PDB entry 8VZN | electron microscopy, 2.77 A resolution | chains B and C of the 3 polymer chains in the assembly

== Chain B ==
Protein: Fab FLV9 heavy chain
From: synthetic construct
Notes: antibody fragment or engineered binder
Amino-acid sequence (239 residues; numbered 1 to 239; the number before each row is that of its first residue):
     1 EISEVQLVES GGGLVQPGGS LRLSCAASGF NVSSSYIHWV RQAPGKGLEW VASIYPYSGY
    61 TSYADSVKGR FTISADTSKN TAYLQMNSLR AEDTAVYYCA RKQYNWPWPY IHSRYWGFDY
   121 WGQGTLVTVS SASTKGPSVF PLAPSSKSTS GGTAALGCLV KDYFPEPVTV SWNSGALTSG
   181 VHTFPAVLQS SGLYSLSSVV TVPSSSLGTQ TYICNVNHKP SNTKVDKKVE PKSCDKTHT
Disordered / not traced: 1-11, 129-239
Disulfides: Cys25-Cys99

== Chain C ==
Protein: Fab FLV9 light chain
From: synthetic construct
Notes: antibody fragment or engineered binder
Amino-acid sequence (215 residues; numbered 1 to 215; the number before each row is that of its first residue):
     1 SDIQMTQSPS SLSASVGDRV TITCRASQSV SSAVAWYQQK PGKAPKLLIY SASSLYSGVP
    61 SRFSGSRSGT DFTLTISSLQ PEDFATYYCQ QSYGSLVTFG QGTKVEIKRT VAAPSVFIFP
   121 PSDSQLKSGT ASVVCLLNNF YPREAKVQWK VDNALQSGNS QESVTEQDSK DSTYSLSSTL
   181 TLSKADYEKH KVYACEVTHQ GLSSPVTKSF NRGEC
Disordered / not traced: 1-21, 62-82, 105-215
Disulfides: Cys24-Cys89

== Interface between chain B and chain C ==
Contacting residue pairs - 42 pairs, chain B then chain C:
  Val40(B) - Phe99(C)  hydrophobic
  Gln42(B) - Gln39(C)  hydrogen bond
  Gln42(B) - Tyr88(C)  hydrogen bond
  Gly47(B) - Tyr88(C)
  Leu48(B) - Gln39(C)
  Leu48(B) - Pro45(C)  hydrophobic
  Leu48(B) - Tyr88(C)  hydrophobic
  Leu48(B) - Phe99(C)
  Trp50(B) - Ser95(C)
  Trp50(B) - Leu96(C)  hydrophobic
  Trp50(B) - Val97(C)
  Trp50(B) - Phe99(C)  hydrophobic
  Tyr60(B) - Ser95(C)
  Ser62(B) - Ser95(C)  hydrogen bond (side chain-backbone)
  Ser62(B) - Leu96(C)
  Tyr63(B) - Leu96(C)
  Tyr98(B) - Gln39(C)  hydrogen bond
  Tyr98(B) - Lys43(C)
  Tyr98(B) - Ala44(C)  hydrophobic
  Arg114(B) - Ser51(C)
  Tyr115(B) - Ser31(C)
  Tyr115(B) - Ser32(C)
  Tyr115(B) - Ala33(C)  hydrophobic
  Tyr115(B) - Tyr50(C)
  Tyr115(B) - Ser51(C)  hydrogen bond (backbone-side chain)
  Trp116(B) - Tyr50(C)  hydrophobic
  Trp116(B) - Ser92(C)
  Gly117(B) - Tyr37(C)
  Gly117(B) - Leu47(C)
  Gly117(B) - Tyr50(C)
  Phe118(B) - Tyr37(C)  hydrogen bond (backbone-side chain)
  Phe118(B) - Leu47(C)
  Phe118(B) - Gln90(C)
  Phe118(B) - Val97(C)  hydrophobic
  Phe118(B) - Phe99(C)  hydrophobic
  Asp119(B) - Leu47(C)
  Asp119(B) - Tyr56(C)  hydrogen bond (backbone-side chain)
  Tyr120(B) - Tyr56(C)
  Trp121(B) - Tyr37(C)
  Trp121(B) - Pro45(C)
  Trp121(B) - Phe99(C)  hydrophobic
  Gly122(B) - Ala44(C)
Interface residues without a listed pair, chain B (22 interface residues in all): His38, Asp65, Lys102, Gln123
Interface residues without a listed pair, chain C (21 interface residues in all): Ala35, Tyr93

== In short ==
The interface between chain B and chain C involves 22 residues on one side and 21 on the other; the contacts
include 7 hydrogen bonds. Polar pairs include Gln42(B)-Gln39(C), Gln42(B)-Tyr88(C) and Ser62(B)-Ser95(C).
Here chain B is Fab FLV9 heavy chain and chain C is Fab FLV9 light chain, both from synthetic construct. Entry
8VZN (Cryo-EM structure of FLVCR2 in the inward-facing state with choline bound) was determined by electron
microscopy together with 8VZO from the same study.
